1H01 - chain A; structure by X-ray diffraction, 1.79 A resolution.

Chain A:
Molecule: Cyclin-dependent kinase 2
Source organism: Homo sapiens
Notes: EC 2.7.11.22
UniProt: P24941 (CDK2_HUMAN); numbering as in UniProt (aligned over 1-298)
Sequence (298 residues; row label = number of the first residue in the row):
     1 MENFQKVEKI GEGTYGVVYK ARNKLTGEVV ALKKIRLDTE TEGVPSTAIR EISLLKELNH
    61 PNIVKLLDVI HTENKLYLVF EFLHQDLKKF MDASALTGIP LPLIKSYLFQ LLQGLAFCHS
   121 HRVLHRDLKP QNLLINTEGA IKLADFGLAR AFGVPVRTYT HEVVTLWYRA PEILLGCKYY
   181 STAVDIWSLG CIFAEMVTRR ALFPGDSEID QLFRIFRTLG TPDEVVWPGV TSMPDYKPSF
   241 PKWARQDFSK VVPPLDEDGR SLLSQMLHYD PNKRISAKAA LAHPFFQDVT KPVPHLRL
Not modelled in the structure: 37-45, 297-298
Modified residues: Lys33 (lysine nz-carboxylic acid; KCX)
UniProt features mapped onto this chain:
  - active site: Asp127 (Proton acceptor)
  - binding site (ATP): Ile10 to Val18, Lys33, Glu81 to Leu83, Asp86, Lys129 to Asn132, Asp145
  - binding site (Mg(2+)): Asn132, Asp145
  - site (CDK7 binding): Lys9, Lys88, Lys89, Leu166
  - modified residue: Met1 (N-acetylmethionine), Lys6 (N6-acetyllysine), Thr14 (Phosphothreonine), Tyr15 (Phosphotyrosine), Tyr19 (Phosphotyrosine), Thr160 (Phosphothreonine)
  - natural variant: Pro45 (P45L: In a glioblastoma multiforme sample)
  - mutagenesis: Lys9 (K9F: Reduced phosphorylation by CAK), Thr14 (T14A: 2-fold increase in activity), Tyr15 (Y15F: 2-fold increase in activity), Lys88 to Lys89 (Reduced phosphorylation by CAK), Thr160 (T160A: Abolishes activity), Leu166 (L166R: Reduced phosphorylation by CAK and reduced kinase activity)
Small-molecule neighbours: FAL / FBL: Ile10, Gly11, Glu12, Gly13, Val18, Ala31, Lys33, Val64, Phe80, Glu81, Phe82, Leu83, His84, Gln85, Asp86, Lys88, Lys89, Gln131, Asn132, Leu134, Ala144, Asp145

Overview:
Chain A binds FAL / FBL. Curated annotation (UniProt) lists active-site residue Asp127, 19 ATP-binding
residues, Mg2+-binding residues Asn132 and Asp145 and 7 mutagenesis sites.
Chain A is Cyclin-dependent kinase 2 (Homo sapiens); the structure, CDK2 in complex with a disubstituted 2,
4-bis anilino pyrimidine CDK4 inhibitor, was determined by X-ray diffraction, deposited together with 1H00,
1H07, 1H08 and 1V1K.
